Entry 8R58 (X-ray diffraction, 2.31 A resolution); this record covers chains A and B.

Chain A:
Protein: Ribosomal protein S6 kinase alpha-3
Source organism: Homo sapiens
Notes: EC 2.7.11.1
UniProt: P51812 (KS6A3_HUMAN); numbering as in UniProt (aligned over 39-351)
Chain sequence (317 residues; each row starts with the number of its first residue):
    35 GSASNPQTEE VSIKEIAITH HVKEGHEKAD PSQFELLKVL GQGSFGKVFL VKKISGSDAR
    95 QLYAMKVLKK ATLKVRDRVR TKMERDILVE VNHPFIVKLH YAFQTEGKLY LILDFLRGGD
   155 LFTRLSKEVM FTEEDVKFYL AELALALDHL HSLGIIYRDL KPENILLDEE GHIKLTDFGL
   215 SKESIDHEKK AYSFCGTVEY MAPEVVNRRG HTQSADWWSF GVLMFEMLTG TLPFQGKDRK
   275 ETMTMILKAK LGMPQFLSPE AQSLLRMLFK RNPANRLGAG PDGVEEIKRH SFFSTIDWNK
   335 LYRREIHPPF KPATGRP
Disordered / not traced: 35-48, 115-121, 217-227, 349-351
Construct notes: expression tag (35-38)
Swiss-Prot annotation at these positions:
  - active site: Asp193 (Proton acceptor)
  - binding site (ATP): Leu74 to Val82, Lys100
  - modified residue: Ser227 (Phosphoserine)
  - natural variant: Gly75 (G75V: In CLS), Val82 (V82F: In CLS), Arg114 (R114W: In CLS), Thr115 (T115S: In XLID19), His127 (H127Q: In CLS), Gly152 (deletion: In XLID19), Asp154 (D154Y: In CLS), Ile189 (I189K: In CLS), Asp202 (deletion: In XLID19), Ala225 (A225V: In CLS), Ser227 (S227A: In CLS), Phe268 (F268S: In CLS)
Ligand contacts: quercitrin (QCT; 2-(3,4-dihydroxyphenyl)-5,7-dihydroxy-4-oxo-4H-chromen-3-yl 6-deoxy-alpha-L-mannopyranoside): Ile50, Ile52, Gln76, Ser78, Phe79, Val82, Ala98, Lys100, Leu102, Val131, Leu145, Leu147, Asp148, Leu150, Leu155, Glu197, Leu200, Thr210, Phe212, Leu214

Chain B:
Protein: Bcl-2-modifying factor
UniProt: Q96LC9 (BMF_HUMAN); residues 1-19 here = UniProt positions 1-19
Chain sequence (19 residues; row label = number of the first residue in the row):
     1 MEPSQCVEEL EDDVFQPED
Disordered / not traced: 1-7, 18-19

Interface between chain A and chain B:
Contacting residue pairs (29):
  Trp252(A) - Val14(B)  hydrophobic
  Phe259(A) - Phe15(B)  hydrophobic
  Phe268(A) - Val14(B)  hydrophobic
  Leu281(A) - Leu10(B)
  Ala283(A) - Val14(B)
  Lys284(A) - Glu11(B)
  Lys284(A) - Val14(B)
  Lys284(A) - Gln16(B)
  Leu285(A) - Val14(B)  hydrogen bond (backbone-backbone)
  Leu285(A) - Phe15(B)
  Leu285(A) - Gln16(B)  hydrogen bond (backbone-backbone)
  Met287(A) - Phe15(B)  hydrophobic
  Leu299(A) - Phe15(B)  hydrophobic
  Arg300(A) - Phe15(B)
  Arg300(A) - Gln16(B)  hydrogen bond (side chain-backbone)
  Arg300(A) - Pro17(B)
  Phe303(A) - Asp12(B)
  Phe303(A) - Val14(B)  hydrogen bond (backbone-backbone)
  Phe303(A) - Phe15(B)  hydrophobic
  Lys304(A) - Asp12(B)
  Lys304(A) - Asp13(B)  salt bridge
  Arg305(A) - Leu10(B)
  Arg305(A) - Glu11(B)  hydrogen bond (side chain-backbone)
  Arg305(A) - Asp12(B)  hydrogen bond (backbone-backbone)
  Arg305(A) - Asp13(B)
  Arg305(A) - Val14(B)
  Asn306(A) - Glu8(B)
  Asn306(A) - Asp12(B)  hydrogen bond (backbone-side chain)
  Asn309(A) - Asp12(B)  hydrogen bond
Interface residues without a listed pair, chain A (17 interface residues in all): Gly286, Pro288

Summary:
17 residues of chain A and 9 residues of chain B are in contact; the contacts include 8 hydrogen bonds and 1
salt bridge. Polar contacts include Lys304(A)-Asp13(B), Arg300(A)-Gln16(B) and Arg305(A)-Glu11(B). Chain A
binds quercitrin.
Here chain A is Ribosomal protein S6 kinase alpha-3 (Homo sapiens) and chain B is Bcl-2-modifying factor.
Entry 8R58 (The RSK 2 N-terminal kinase domain in complex with BMF (1-19)) was determined by X-ray
diffraction.
